PDB entry 2WWB | electron microscopy, 6.48 A resolution (low resolution: residue-level contacts below are approximate; hydrogen-bond / salt-bridge calls are withheld) | chains D and N of the 15 polymer chains in the assembly

[Chain D]
Molecule: 5.8s RRNA
Source organism: Triticum aestivum
Sequence (63 nucleotides; numbered 41 to 103; the number before each row is that of its first residue):
    41 AGAACGCAGCGAAAUGCGAUACGUAAUGUGAAUUGCAGAAUUCCGUGAAU
    91 CAUCGAAUCUUUG

[Chain N]
Molecule: 60S ribosomal protein L35
Source organism: Triticum aestivum
Amino-acid sequence (120 residues; numbered 1 to 120; the number before each row is that of its first residue):
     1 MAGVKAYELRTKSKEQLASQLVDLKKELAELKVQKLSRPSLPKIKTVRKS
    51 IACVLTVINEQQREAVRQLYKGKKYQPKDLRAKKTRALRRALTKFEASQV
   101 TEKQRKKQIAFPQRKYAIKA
Not modelled in the structure: 70-120

[Interface between chain D and chain N]
Residue-residue contacts (33; chain D residue first):
  C47(D) / Arg-48(N)
  A48(D) / Arg-48(N)
  G49(D) / Ser-40(N)
  G49(D) / Lys-45(N)
  G49(D) / Arg-48(N)
  U60(D) / Ala-52(N)
  U60(D) / Leu-55(N)
  U60(D) / Thr-56(N)
  U60(D) / Asn-59(N)
  A61(D) / Arg-48(N)
  A61(D) / Lys-49(N)
  A61(D) / Ala-52(N)
  C62(D) / Lys-49(N)
  G63(D) / Lys-49(N)
  G63(D) / Ala-52(N)
  U64(D) / Lys-49(N)
  U64(D) / Cys-53(N)
  A65(D) / Lys-5(N)
  A65(D) / Arg-10(N)
  A66(D) / Arg-10(N)
  G78(D) / Ser-40(N)
  A79(D) / Pro-39(N)
  A79(D) / Ser-40(N)
  A79(D) / Leu-41(N)
  A79(D) / Pro-42(N)
  A80(D) / Leu-41(N)
  A80(D) / Pro-42(N)
  U86(D) / Tyr-7(N)
  G87(D) / Lys-5(N)
  A97(D) / Thr-56(N)
  A97(D) / Glu-60(N)
  A97(D) / Arg-67(N)
  U98(D) / Arg-63(N)

[Summary]
17 residues of chain D face 18 of chain N across their interface.
Chain D is 5.8s RRNA and chain N is 60S ribosomal protein L35, both from Triticum aestivum; the structure,
Cryo-EM structure of the mammalian SEC61 complex bound to the actively translating wheat germ 80S ribosome,
was determined by electron microscopy (same publication as 2WW9 and 2WWA).
